5OQ9 - chain A; structure by X-ray diffraction, 1.51 A resolution.

== Chain A ==
Molecule: Green to red photoconvertible GFP-like protein EosFP
Organism: Lobophyllia hemprichii
Reference sequence: Q5S6Z9 (Q5S6Z9_LOBHE); aligned to UniProt positions 1-226 over residues 1-226
Amino-acid sequence (224 residues; each row starts with the number of its first residue; note: 2 numbers in that range are skipped by the numbering (no residue carries them; nothing is unmodelled there)):
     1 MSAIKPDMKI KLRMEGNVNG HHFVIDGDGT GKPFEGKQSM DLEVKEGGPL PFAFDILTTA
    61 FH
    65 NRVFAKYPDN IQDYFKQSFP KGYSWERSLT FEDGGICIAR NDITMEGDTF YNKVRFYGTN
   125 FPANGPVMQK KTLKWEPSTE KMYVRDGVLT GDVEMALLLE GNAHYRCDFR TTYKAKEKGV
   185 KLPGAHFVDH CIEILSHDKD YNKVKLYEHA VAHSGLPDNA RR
Unresolved in the structure: 1, 220-226
Construct notes: engineered mutation Lys11 (Asn in Q5S6Z9), Lys70 (Glu in Q5S6Z9), Asn74 (His in Q5S6Z9), Tyr121 (His in Q5S6Z9), Thr123 (Val in Q5S6Z9), Val157 (Ile in Q5S6Z9), Glu158 (Thr in Q5S6Z9), Ala189 (Tyr in Q5S6Z9); chromophore (62, 62)
Modified residues: His62 (chromophore; VYA)
Covalent attachments: covalent link His62-Asn65
What the authors report for this chain:
  - conformationally variable residues (side-chain flip): Arg66, Ser142, His194
  - contacts within the chain: Arg66-Glu144, Arg66-His194

== Overview ==
The paper reports conformational variability at Arg66, Ser142 and His194; contacts within the chain involving
Arg66, Glu144 and His194.
Chain A is Green to red photoconvertible GFP-like protein EosFP (Lobophyllia hemprichii); the structure, XFEL
structure of the off state of a reversibly photoswitching fluorescent protein, was determined by X-ray
diffraction, deposited together with 5OOZ, 5OQA and 5OQE.
